1FGR - chain A; structure by X-ray diffraction, 1.60 A resolution.

# Chain A
Protein: Seed lipoxygenase-1
From: Glycine max
Notes: EC 1.13.11.12
UniProtKB: P08170 (LOX1_SOYBN); numbering as in UniProt (aligned over 1-839)
Chain sequence (839 residues; numbered 1 to 839; the number before each row is that of its first residue):
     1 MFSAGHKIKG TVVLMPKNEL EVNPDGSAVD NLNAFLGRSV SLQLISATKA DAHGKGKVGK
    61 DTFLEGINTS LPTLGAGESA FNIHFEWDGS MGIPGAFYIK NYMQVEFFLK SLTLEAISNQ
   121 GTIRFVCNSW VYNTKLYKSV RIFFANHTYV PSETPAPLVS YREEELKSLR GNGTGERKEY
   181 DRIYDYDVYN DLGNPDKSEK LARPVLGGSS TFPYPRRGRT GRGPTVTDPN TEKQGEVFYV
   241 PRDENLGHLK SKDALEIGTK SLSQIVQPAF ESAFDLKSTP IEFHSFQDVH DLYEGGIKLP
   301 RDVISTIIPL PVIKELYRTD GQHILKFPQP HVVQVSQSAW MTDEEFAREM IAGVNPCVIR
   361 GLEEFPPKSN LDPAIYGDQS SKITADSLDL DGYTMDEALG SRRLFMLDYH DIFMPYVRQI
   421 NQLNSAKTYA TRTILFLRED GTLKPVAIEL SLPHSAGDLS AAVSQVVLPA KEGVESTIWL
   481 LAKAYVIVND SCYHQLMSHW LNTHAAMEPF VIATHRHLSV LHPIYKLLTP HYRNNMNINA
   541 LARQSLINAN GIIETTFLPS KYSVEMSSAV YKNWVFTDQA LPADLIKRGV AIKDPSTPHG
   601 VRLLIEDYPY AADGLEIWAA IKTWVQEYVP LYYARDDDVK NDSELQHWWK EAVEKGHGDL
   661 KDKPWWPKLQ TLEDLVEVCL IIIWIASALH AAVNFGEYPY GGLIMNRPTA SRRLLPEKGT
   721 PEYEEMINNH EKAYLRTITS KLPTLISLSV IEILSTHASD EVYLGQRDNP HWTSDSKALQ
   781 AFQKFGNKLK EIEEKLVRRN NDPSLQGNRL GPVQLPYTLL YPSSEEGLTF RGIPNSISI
Disordered / not traced: 1-5, 22-30, 118-121
Sequence notes: engineered mutation E697 (Gln in P08170)
Ion coordination: Fe ion: H499, H504, H690, I839
What the authors report for this chain:
  - conformationally variable residues (side-chain flip): H499, N694, E697
  - contacts within the chain: H499-E697 (hydrogen bond)
  - Fe ion coordination: H499, H504, H690, I839
  - mutagenesis - Q495A, Q697E: decreased catalytic activity
  - mutagenesis - Q495N: abolished expression
  - catalytic residues: Q495 (proposed by the authors, not directly observed)
  - mutagenesis - Q495E: unchanged catalytic activity

# Summary
H499, H504, H690 and I839 coordinate a Fe ion ion. From the paper: the catalytic residue Q495; Q495A and Q697E
reduce catalytic activity; 4 substitutions were tested in all.
Chain A is Seed lipoxygenase-1 (Glycine max); the structure, Lipoxygenase-1 (soybean) at 100K, Q697E mutant,
was determined by X-ray diffraction (same publication as 1FGM, 1F8N, 1FGO, 1FGQ and 1FGT).
